PDB entry 8T9G | electron microscopy, 6.20 A resolution (low resolution: residue-level contacts below are approximate; hydrogen-bond / salt-bridge calls are withheld) | chains T and U of the 21 polymer chains in the assembly

[Chain T]
Molecule: 215-nt DNA strand
Sequence (215 nucleotides; row label = number of the first residue in the row):
     6 GACTGTGTGC CCGTCAGACG CTGCGCCGCC GGCGGCCGGA GAATCCCGGT GCCGAGGCCG
    66 CCCTATTGGT CGTAGACAGC CCCAGCACCG CCTAAACGCA CGTACGCGCC GTCCCCCGCG
   126 TTTTAACCGC CAAGGGGATT ACCCCCCAGT CCCCAGGCAC GTGCCAGATA TATACATCCC
   186 GTACGCACGC ACATCATTCG ATCGGAGCTC CCGAT

[Chain U]
Molecule: Histone H2A type 1
Organism: Xenopus laevis
Reference sequence: P06897 (H2A1_XENLA); residues 0-129 here correspond to UniProt positions 1-130 (UniProt number = residue number + 1)
Chain sequence (133 residues; each row starts with the number of its first residue; numbers below 1 keep their minus sign (Ser-3 is residue -3)):
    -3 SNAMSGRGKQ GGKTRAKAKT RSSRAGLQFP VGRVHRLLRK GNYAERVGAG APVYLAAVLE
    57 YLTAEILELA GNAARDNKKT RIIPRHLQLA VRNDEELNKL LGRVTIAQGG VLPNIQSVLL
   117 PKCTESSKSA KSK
Disordered / not traced: -3 to 11, 120-129
Construct notes: expression tag (-3 to -1); conflict Arg99 (Gly100 in P06897), Cys119 (Lys120 in P06897), Ser123 (Ala124 in P06897)
Curated features (UniProtKB/Swiss-Prot):
  - modified residue: Ser1 (N-acetylserine), Lys5 (N6-(2-hydroxyisobutyryl)lysine), Lys9 (N6-(2-hydroxyisobutyryl)lysine), Lys36 (N6-(2-hydroxyisobutyryl)lysine), Lys74 (N6-(2-hydroxyisobutyryl)lysine), Lys75 (N6-(2-hydroxyisobutyryl)lysine), Lys95 (N6-(2-hydroxyisobutyryl)lysine), Gln104 (N5-methylglutamine), Lys118 (N6-(2-hydroxyisobutyryl)lysine)
  - cross-link (Glycyl lysine isopeptide (Lys-Gly)): Lys13 (interchain with G-Cter in ubiquitin), Lys15 (interchain with G-Cter in ubiquitin)

[Interface between chain T and chain U]
Pairs across the interface (14; chain T residue first):
  DC152(T) - Arg42(U)
  DC152(T) - Val43(U)
  DC152(T) - Gly44(U)
  DC152(T) - Ala45(U)
  DA153(T) - Arg35(U)
  DA153(T) - Glu41(U)
  DA153(T) - Arg42(U)
  DA153(T) - Val43(U)
  DG154(T) - Arg35(U)
  DC163(T) - Arg29(U)
  DG172(T) - Thr76(U)
  DG172(T) - Arg77(U)
  DA173(T) - Lys75(U)
  DA173(T) - Arg77(U)
Other interface residues (no listed pair), chain T (10 interface residues in all): DA109, DC110, DG162, DA171
Other interface residues (no listed pair), chain U (12 interface residues in all): Ile79, Lys118

[In short]
Chain T and chain U form an interface of 10 and 12 residues respectively.
Here chain T is a 215-nt DNA strand and chain U is Histone H2A type 1 (Xenopus laevis). Entry 8T9G
(Automethylated PRC2 dimer bound to nucleosome) was determined by electron microscopy, deposited together with
8TAS and 8TB9.
